7A5O - chains A and C of the 10 polymer chains in the assembly; structure by electron microscopy, 2.95 A resolution.

# Chain A (and C)
Molecule: Mucin-2
From: Homo sapiens
Notes: chain C of this document is another copy of the same molecule, construct and numbering; everything in this record applies to it too
UniProt: Q02817 (MUC2_HUMAN); residue numbers follow UniProt; this construct covers 21-1397
Chain sequence (1383 residues; row label = number of the first residue in the row):
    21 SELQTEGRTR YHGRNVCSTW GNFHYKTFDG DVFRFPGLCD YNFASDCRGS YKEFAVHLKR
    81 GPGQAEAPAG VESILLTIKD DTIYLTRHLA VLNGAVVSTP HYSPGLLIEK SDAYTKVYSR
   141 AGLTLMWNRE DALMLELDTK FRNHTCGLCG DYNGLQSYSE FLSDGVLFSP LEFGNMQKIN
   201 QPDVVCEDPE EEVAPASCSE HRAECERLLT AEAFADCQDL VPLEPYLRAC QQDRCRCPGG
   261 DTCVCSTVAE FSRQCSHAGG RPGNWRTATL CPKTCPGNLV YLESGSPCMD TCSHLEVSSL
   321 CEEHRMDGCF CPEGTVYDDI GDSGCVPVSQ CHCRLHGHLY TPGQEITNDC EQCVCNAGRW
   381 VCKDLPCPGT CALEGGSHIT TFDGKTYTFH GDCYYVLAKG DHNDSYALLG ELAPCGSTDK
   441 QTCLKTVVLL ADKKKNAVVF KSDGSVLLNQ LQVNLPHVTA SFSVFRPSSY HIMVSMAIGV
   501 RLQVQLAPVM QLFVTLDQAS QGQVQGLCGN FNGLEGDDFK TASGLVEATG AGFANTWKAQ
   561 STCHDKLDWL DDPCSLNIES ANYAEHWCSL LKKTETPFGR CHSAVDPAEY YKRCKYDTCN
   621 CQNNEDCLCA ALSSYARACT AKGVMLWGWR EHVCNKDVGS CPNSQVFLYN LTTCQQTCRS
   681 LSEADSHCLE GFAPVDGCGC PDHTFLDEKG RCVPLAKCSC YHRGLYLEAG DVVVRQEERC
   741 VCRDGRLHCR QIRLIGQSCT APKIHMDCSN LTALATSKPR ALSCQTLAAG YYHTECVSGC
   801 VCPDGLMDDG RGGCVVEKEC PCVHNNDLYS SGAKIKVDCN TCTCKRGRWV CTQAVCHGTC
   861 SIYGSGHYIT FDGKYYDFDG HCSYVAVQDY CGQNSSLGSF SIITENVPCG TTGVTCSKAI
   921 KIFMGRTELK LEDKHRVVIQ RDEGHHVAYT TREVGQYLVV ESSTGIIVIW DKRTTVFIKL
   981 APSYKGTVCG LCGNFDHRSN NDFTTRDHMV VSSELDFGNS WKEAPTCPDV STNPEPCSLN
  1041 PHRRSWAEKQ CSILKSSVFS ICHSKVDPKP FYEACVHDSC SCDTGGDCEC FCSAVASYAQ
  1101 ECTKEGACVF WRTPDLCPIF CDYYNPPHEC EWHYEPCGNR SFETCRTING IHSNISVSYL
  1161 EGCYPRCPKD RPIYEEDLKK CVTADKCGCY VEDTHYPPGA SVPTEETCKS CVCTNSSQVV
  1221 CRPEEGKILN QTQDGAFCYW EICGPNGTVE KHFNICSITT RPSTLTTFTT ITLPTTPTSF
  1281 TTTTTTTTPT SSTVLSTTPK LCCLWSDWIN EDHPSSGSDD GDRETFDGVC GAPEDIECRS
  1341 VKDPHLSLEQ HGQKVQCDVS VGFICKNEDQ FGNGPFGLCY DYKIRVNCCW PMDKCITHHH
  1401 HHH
Unresolved in the structure: 21-34, 722-723, 734-738, 750-779, 794-800, 893-896, 1198-1301, 1392-1403 (chain C: 21-34, 722-723, 734-738, 750-779, 794-800, 893-896, 1198-1403)
Disulfides: Cys37-Cys169, Cys59-Cys206, Cys67-Cys166, Cys218-Cys255, Cys225-Cys250, Cys237-Cys275, Cys257-Cys263, Cys265-Cys291, Cys295-Cys329, Cys308-Cys321, Cys312-Cys351, Cys331-Cys345, Cys353-Cys375, Cys370-Cys387, Cys373-Cys382, Cys391-Cys528, Cys413-Cys563, Cys435-Cys443, Cys574-Cys619, Cys588-Cys614, Cys601-Cys639, Cys621-Cys627, Cys629-Cys654, Cys661-Cys698, Cys674-Cys688, Cys678-Cys718, Cys700-Cys712, Cys720-Cys742, Cys740-Cys749, Cys784-Cys820, Cys802-Cys814, Cys822-Cys844, Cys839-Cys856, Cys842-Cys851, Cys860-Cys992, Cys882-Cys1027, Cys891-Cys989, Cys909-Cys916, Cys1037-Cys1080, Cys1051-Cys1075, Cys1062-Cys1102, Cys1082-Cys1090, Cys1092-Cys1117, Cys1108-Cys1137, Cys1121-Cys1163, Cys1145-Cys1187, Cys1167-Cys1181, Cys1303-Cys1389, Cys1330-Cys1388, Cys1338-Cys1357, Cys1365-Cys1379
Covalent attachments: N-acetylglucosamine (NAG) linked to Asn163, Asn670, Asn1154
Construct notes: conflict Thr1325 (Pro in Q02817); expression tag (1398-1403)
Metal / ion sites: Ca2+ site 1: Asp171, Asn173, Leu175, Glu180; Ca2+ site 2: Asn530, Asn532, Leu534, Asp537, Asp538; Ca2+ site 3: Asp872, Asn994, Asp996, Arg998, Asn1001, Asp1002; Ca2+ site 4: Asn1310, Asp1312, Asp1322, Asp1381, Tyr1382; Ca2+ site 5: Asp1312, His1313, Ser1316, Asp1319, Gly1321
Curated features (UniProtKB/Swiss-Prot):
  - binding site (Ca(2+)): Asp49, Asp171, Asn173, Leu175, Glu180, Asp403, Asn530, Asn532, Leu534, Asp537, Asp538, Asp872, Asn994, Asp996, Arg998, Asn1001, Asp1002, Asn1310, Asp1312, His1313 and 7 more in UniProt
  - binding site (Cu(+)): Met146, Met154, Met326
  - binding site (Cu(2+)): Glu156, His277, His324
  - modified residue: Ser21 (Phosphoserine)
  - glycosylation: Asn163 (N-linked (GlcNAc...) asparagine), Asn423 (N-linked (GlcNAc...) asparagine), Asn670 (N-linked (GlcNAc...) asparagine), Asn770 (N-linked (GlcNAc...) asparagine), Asn894 (N-linked (GlcNAc...) asparagine), Asn1139 (N-linked (GlcNAc...) asparagine), Asn1154 (N-linked (GlcNAc...) asparagine), Asn1215 (N-linked (GlcNAc...) asparagine), Asn1230 (N-linked (GlcNAc...) asparagine), Asn1246 (N-linked (GlcNAc...) asparagine), Thr1266 (O-linked (GalNAc) threonine), Thr1267 (O-linked (GalNAc) threonine), Thr1269 (O-linked (GalNAc) threonine), Thr1270 (O-linked (GalNAc) threonine), Thr1272 (O-linked (GalNAc) threonine), Thr1275 (O-linked (GalNAc) threonine), Thr1276 (O-linked (GalNAc) threonine), Thr1281 (O-linked (GalNAc) threonine), Thr1282 (O-linked (GalNAc) threonine), Thr1287 (O-linked (GalNAc) threonine) and 5 more in UniProt
  - mutagenesis: His32 (H32A: Decreased binding to Cu(2+)), Met146 (M146L: Decreased binding to Cu(1+) without affecting binding to Cu(2+). Abolished binding to Cu(1+); when associated with L-154 and V-326), Met154 (M154L: Decreased binding to Cu(1+) without affecting binding to Cu(2+). Abolished binding to Cu(1+); when associated with L-146 and V-326), His277 (H277A: Decreased binding to Cu(2+)), Glu322 (E322A: Decreased binding to Cu(2+)), Met326 (M326V: Decreased binding to Cu(1+) without affecting binding to Cu(2+). Abolished binding to Cu(1+); when associated with L-146 and L-154), Cys1088 (C1088A: Does not abolish homodimerization. Does not abolish ability to form filaments; when associated with A-1130), Cys1130 (C1130A: Impaired formation of intermolecular disulfide bonds; inducing a mixture of monomers and homodimers. Does not abolish ability to form filaments; when associated with A-1088)
Reported in the primary citation:
  - mutagenesis - C1088A, C1088A/C1130A, C1130A: unchanged expression

# How chain A and chain C interact
Residue-residue contacts (162; chain A residue first):
  Thr119(A) - Thr1026(C)  hydrogen bond (backbone-side chain)
  Pro120(A) - Ala1024(C)  hydrophobic
  Pro120(A) - Thr1026(C)
  Tyr122(A) - Ser883(C)
  Tyr122(A) - Glu905(C)
  Tyr122(A) - Ala1024(C)
  Pro124(A) - Lys918(C)
  Pro124(A) - Glu932(C)
  Pro124(A) - Asp933(C)
  Arg140(A) - Asp933(C)  salt bridge
  Ser313(A) - Arg1006(C)
  His314(A) - Arg1006(C)
  His314(A) - Lys1022(C)  hydrogen bond (side chain-backbone)
  His314(A) - Glu1023(C)  salt bridge
  Glu316(A) - Tyr890(C)
  Glu316(A) - Leu897(C)
  Leu320(A) - Ser901(C)
  Glu322(A) - Lys921(C)  salt bridge
  Glu322(A) - Glu928(C)
  Arg354(A) - Asp1007(C)
  Asn368(A) - Met1009(C)
  Asp369(A) - Ser1012(C)
  Glu371(A) - Met1009(C)
  Glu371(A) - Val1010(C)
  Cys373(A) - Met1009(C)  hydrophobic
  Gly378(A) - Asp1007(C)
  Arg379(A) - Asp1007(C)
  Arg379(A) - His1008(C)
  Trp380(A) - Asp1007(C)  hydrogen bond (backbone-backbone)
  Trp380(A) - His1008(C)
  Cys382(A) - His1008(C)
  Cys382(A) - Met1009(C)  hydrophobic
  Val416(A) - Tyr792(C)  hydrophobic
  Ala427(A) - Tyr792(C)
  Leu429(A) - Tyr792(C)  hydrophobic
  Leu450(A) - Tyr792(C)  hydrophobic
  Lys454(A) - Tyr792(C)
  Lys455(A) - Ala480(C)
  Asn456(A) - Ala480(C)
  Asn469(A) - Val478(C)  hydrogen bond (side chain-backbone)
  Gln470(A) - Tyr721(C)  hydrogen bond (backbone-side chain)
  Leu471(A) - Pro476(C)
  Val473(A) - Asn474(C)
  Asn474(A) - Asn474(C)  hydrogen bond
  Pro476(A) - Leu471(C)
  His477(A) - His477(C)
  Val478(A) - Asn469(C)  hydrogen bond (backbone-side chain)
  Val478(A) - Leu471(C)
  Ala480(A) - Lys455(C)
  Ala480(A) - Asn456(C)
  Gly533(A) - Ser999(C)
  Gly533(A) - Asn1000(C)  hydrogen bond (backbone-backbone)
  Leu534(A) - Asp872(C)
  Leu534(A) - His997(C)
  Leu534(A) - Ser999(C)
  Glu535(A) - Ser999(C)
  Ala542(A) - Ala788(C)  hydrophobic
  Ser543(A) - Gly847(C)
  Ser543(A) - Trp849(C)  hydrogen bond (backbone-backbone)
  Leu545(A) - His824(C)
  Leu545(A) - Ile835(C)  hydrophobic
  Leu545(A) - Cys842(C)  hydrophobic
  Leu545(A) - Trp849(C)  hydrophobic
  Leu545(A) - Cys851(C)  hydrophobic
  Val546(A) - His824(C)
  Glu547(A) - His824(C)  salt bridge
  Glu547(A) - Asn825(C)  hydrogen bond (side chain-backbone)
  Ala548(A) - Asn825(C)  hydrogen bond (backbone-side chain)
  Ala548(A) - Ser1064(C)
  Ala548(A) - Lys1065(C)
  Thr549(A) - His1063(C)
  Asn555(A) - Gln785(C)  hydrogen bond (backbone-side chain)
  Thr556(A) - Gln785(C)
  Trp557(A) - Ala788(C)
  Lys558(A) - Gln785(C)
  Lys558(A) - Thr786(C)
  Lys558(A) - Ala789(C)
  Ala559(A) - Tyr792(C)  hydrophobic
  Gln560(A) - His793(C)
  Ser561(A) - Ala781(C)  hydrogen bond (side chain-backbone)
  Ser561(A) - Ser783(C)
  Asp565(A) - Gln785(C)
  Leu570(A) - Lys1055(C)
  Leu570(A) - His1063(C)
  Leu570(A) - Pro1068(C)  hydrophobic
  Leu570(A) - Lys1069(C)
  Lys592(A) - Glu1035(C)  salt bridge
  Tyr721(A) - Gln470(C)  hydrogen bond (side chain-backbone)
  Ala781(A) - Ser561(C)  hydrogen bond (backbone-side chain)
  Ser783(A) - Ser561(C)
  Gln785(A) - Asn555(C)  hydrogen bond (side chain-backbone)
  Gln785(A) - Thr556(C)
  Gln785(A) - Lys558(C)
  Gln785(A) - Asp565(C)
  Thr786(A) - Lys558(C)
  Ala788(A) - Ala542(C)  hydrophobic
  Ala788(A) - Trp557(C)
  Ala789(A) - Lys558(C)
  Tyr792(A) - Val416(C)  hydrophobic
  Tyr792(A) - Ala427(C)
  Tyr792(A) - Leu429(C)  hydrophobic
  Tyr792(A) - Leu450(C)  hydrophobic
  Tyr792(A) - Lys454(C)
  Tyr792(A) - Ala559(C)  hydrophobic
  His793(A) - Gln560(C)
  His824(A) - Leu545(C)
  His824(A) - Val546(C)
  His824(A) - Glu547(C)  salt bridge
  Asn825(A) - Glu547(C)  hydrogen bond (backbone-side chain)
  Asn825(A) - Ala548(C)  hydrogen bond (side chain-backbone)
  Ile835(A) - Leu545(C)  hydrophobic
  Cys842(A) - Leu545(C)  hydrophobic
  Gly847(A) - Ser543(C)
  Trp849(A) - Ser543(C)  hydrogen bond (backbone-backbone)
  Trp849(A) - Leu545(C)  hydrophobic
  Cys851(A) - Leu545(C)  hydrophobic
  Asp872(A) - Leu534(C)
  Ser883(A) - Tyr122(C)
  Tyr890(A) - Glu316(C)
  Leu897(A) - Glu316(C)
  Ser901(A) - Leu320(C)
  Glu905(A) - Tyr122(C)
  Lys918(A) - Pro124(C)
  Lys921(A) - Glu322(C)  salt bridge
  Glu928(A) - Glu322(C)
  Glu932(A) - Pro124(C)
  Asp933(A) - Pro124(C)
  Asp933(A) - Arg140(C)  salt bridge
  His997(A) - Leu534(C)
  Ser999(A) - Gly533(C)
  Ser999(A) - Leu534(C)
  Ser999(A) - Glu535(C)
  Asn1000(A) - Gly533(C)  hydrogen bond (backbone-backbone)
  Arg1006(A) - Ser313(C)
  Arg1006(A) - His314(C)
  Asp1007(A) - Arg354(C)
  Asp1007(A) - Gly378(C)
  Asp1007(A) - Arg379(C)
  Asp1007(A) - Trp380(C)  hydrogen bond (backbone-backbone)
  His1008(A) - Arg379(C)
  His1008(A) - Trp380(C)
  His1008(A) - Cys382(C)
  Met1009(A) - Asn368(C)
  Met1009(A) - Glu371(C)
  Met1009(A) - Cys373(C)  hydrophobic
  Met1009(A) - Cys382(C)  hydrophobic
  Val1010(A) - Glu371(C)
  Ser1012(A) - Asp369(C)
  Lys1022(A) - His314(C)  hydrogen bond (backbone-side chain)
  Glu1023(A) - His314(C)  salt bridge
  Ala1024(A) - Pro120(C)  hydrophobic
  Ala1024(A) - Tyr122(C)
  Thr1026(A) - Thr119(C)  hydrogen bond (side chain-backbone)
  Thr1026(A) - Pro120(C)
  Glu1035(A) - Lys592(C)  salt bridge
  Lys1055(A) - Leu570(C)
  His1063(A) - Thr549(C)
  His1063(A) - Leu570(C)
  Ser1064(A) - Ala548(C)
  Lys1065(A) - Ala548(C)
  Pro1068(A) - Leu570(C)  hydrophobic
  Lys1069(A) - Leu570(C)
Interface residues without a listed pair, chain A (136 interface residues in all): Ser118, His121, Ser123, Gly125, Ser319, Asp339, Leu355, Tyr414, Lys419, Leu467, Leu468, Gln472, Thr479, Gly544, Leu567, Trp569, Lys612, Val823, Asn826, Val837, Arg848, His881, Cys882, Cys891, Ile903, Val907, Phe923, Arg998, Pro1025, Cys1027, Pro1028, Val1066, Asp1067, Glu1073
Interface residues without a listed pair, chain C (136 interface residues in all): Ser118, His121, Ser123, Gly125, Ser319, Asp339, Leu355, Tyr414, Lys419, Leu468, Gln472, Val473, Thr479, Gly544, Leu567, Trp569, Lys612, Gly724, Val823, Asn826, Val837, Arg848, His881, Cys882, Cys891, Ile903, Val907, Phe923, Arg998, Pro1025, Cys1027, Pro1028, Val1066, Asp1067, Glu1073

# In short
The chain A/chain C interface involves 136 residues from each chain; the contacts include 23 hydrogen bonds
and 10 salt bridges. Among the polar pairs are Arg140(A)-Asp933(C), His314(A)-Glu1023(C) and
Glu322(A)-Lys921(C). Covalently linked N-acetylglucosamine: at Asn163(A), Asn670(A) and Asn1154(A). From the
paper: C1088A, C1088A/C1130A and C1130A of chain A leave expression unchanged.
Chain A and chain C are both Mucin-2 (Homo sapiens); the structure, Human MUC2 AAs 21-1397, was determined by
electron microscopy (same publication as 6TM2 and 6TM6).
